PDB entry 1F50 | X-ray diffraction, 1.70 A resolution | chain A

# Chain A
Name: Bacteriorhodopsin
From: Halobacterium salinarum
UniProtKB: P02945 (BACR_HALN1); residues 5-231 here correspond to UniProt positions 18-244 (UniProt number = residue number + 13)
Amino-acid sequence (227 residues; numbered 5 to 231; the number before each row is that of its first residue):
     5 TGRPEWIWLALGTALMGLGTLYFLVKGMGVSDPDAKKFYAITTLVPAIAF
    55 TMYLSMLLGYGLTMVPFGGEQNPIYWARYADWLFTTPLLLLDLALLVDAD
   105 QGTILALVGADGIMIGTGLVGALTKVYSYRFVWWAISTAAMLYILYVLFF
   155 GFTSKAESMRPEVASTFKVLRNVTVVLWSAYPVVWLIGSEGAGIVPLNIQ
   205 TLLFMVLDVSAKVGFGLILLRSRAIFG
Not modelled in the structure: 157-161
Differences from the reference sequence: engineered mutation Gln204 (Glu217 in P02945)
UniProt features mapped onto this chain:
  - site: Asp85 (Primary proton acceptor)
  - modified residue: Lys216 (N6-(retinylidene)lysine)
Covalent attachments: retinal (RET) linked to Lys216
Residues lining bound ligands:
  - lipid fragment (LI1; 1-[2,6,10.14-tetramethyl-hexadecan-16-yl]-2-[2,10,14-trimethylhexadecan-16-yl]glycerol), molecule 1: Ala14, Thr17, Ala18, Leu22, Leu61
  - lipid fragment (LI1), molecule 2: Gly21, Thr24, Leu25, Leu28, Lys40, Tyr43, Ala44, Thr47, Leu48, Ala51, Phe54, Ala110, Ala114, Ile117, Ile140, Tyr147
  - lipid fragment (LI1), molecule 3: Leu25, Met32, Ala139, Thr142, Ala143, Leu146
  - lipid fragment (LI1), molecule 4: Leu25, Tyr26, Val29, Lys30
  - lipid fragment (LI1), molecule 5: Ile52, Thr55, Met56, Tyr64, Thr67, Trp80, Ala84, Leu87, Phe88, Gly113, Gly116, Ile117, Gly120, Thr121, Leu123, Val124, Leu127, Lys129
  - lipid fragment (LI1), molecule 6: Phe54, Leu58, Leu61, Leu62, Tyr133, Val136, Ala139, Ile140, Ala143
  - lipid fragment (LI1), molecule 7: Leu87, Phe88, Pro91, Leu92, Leu95, Ile108, Val112
  - lipid fragment (LI1), molecule 8: Tyr131, Ser132, Phe135, Val136, Trp138, Ala139, Leu190, Ala196
  - lipid fragment (LI1), molecule 9: Trp138, Thr142, Val187, Leu190, Ala196, Ile198
  - lipid fragment (LI1), molecule 10: Phe153, Lys172, Arg175, Asn176, Val179, Val180, Ser183, Ala184, Val187
  - retinal (RET): Tyr83, Trp86, Thr89, Thr90, Leu93, Met118, Ile119, Gly122, Trp138, Ser141, Thr142, Met145, Trp182, Tyr185, Pro186, Trp189, Asp212, Ala215
  - 2,10,23-trimethyl-tetracosane (SQU): Leu15, Leu19, Leu22, Gly23, Tyr26, Val210, Val213, Ser214, Val217, Gly218, Leu221, Arg225

# In short
Chain A binds 10 copies of lipid fragment and 2,10,23-trimethyl-tetracosane. Retinal is covalently linked to
Lys216.
Chain A is Bacteriorhodopsin (Halobacterium salinarum); the structure, Bacteriorhodopsin-br state of the E204Q
mutant at 1.7 angstrom resolution, was determined by X-ray diffraction together with 1F4Z from the same study.
